PDB entry 6PWR | X-ray diffraction, 1.20 A resolution | chain A

# Chain A
Protein: Fc fragment of IgE receptor II
Source organism: Bos taurus
Reference sequence: E1BIQ4 (E1BIQ4_BOVIN); residues 157-290 here correspond to UniProt positions 169-302 (UniProt number = residue number + 12)
Amino-acid sequence (134 residues; each row starts with the number of its first residue):
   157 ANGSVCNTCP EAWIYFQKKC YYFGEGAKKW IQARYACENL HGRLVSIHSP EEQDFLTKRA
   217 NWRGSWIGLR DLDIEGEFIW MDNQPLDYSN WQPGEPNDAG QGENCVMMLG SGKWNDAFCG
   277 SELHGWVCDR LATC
Not modelled in the structure: 157-161
Disulfide bonds: C162-C290, C165-C176, C193-C284, C261-C275
Metal / ion sites: Ca2+ site 1: D227, E231, D254, E259, N260; Ca2+ site 2: E251, N253, E259, N271, D272 (together with alpha-D-mannopyranose)
What the authors report for this chain:
  - Ca2+ coordination: N253, D254, E259
  - binding site for alpha-D-mannopyranose: N253
  - binding site for N-acetylglucosamine: M263, L265, S277

# Overview
D227, E231, D254, E259 and N260 coordinate Ca2+ site 1. E251, N253, E259, N271 and D272 coordinate Ca2+ site
2. The paper reports a binding site for N-acetylglucosamine at M263, L265 and S277; a binding site for
alpha-D-mannopyranose at N253.
Chain A is Fc fragment of IgE receptor II (Bos taurus); the structure, Crystal structure of the cow C-type
carbohydrate-recognition domain of CD23 in the presence of GlcNAc-beta1-2-Man, was determined by X-ray
diffraction (same publication as 6PWS and 6PWT).
